Entry 9F5W (electron microscopy, 7.50 A resolution (low resolution: residue-level contacts below are approximate; hydrogen-bond / salt-bridge calls are withheld)); this record covers chains D and G of the 6 polymer chains in the assembly.

[Chain D]
Protein: Condensin-2 complex subunit D3
Organism: Homo sapiens
UniProt: P42695 (CNDD3_HUMAN); residue numbers follow UniProt; this construct covers 1-1498
Sequence (1498 residues; each row starts with the number of its first residue):
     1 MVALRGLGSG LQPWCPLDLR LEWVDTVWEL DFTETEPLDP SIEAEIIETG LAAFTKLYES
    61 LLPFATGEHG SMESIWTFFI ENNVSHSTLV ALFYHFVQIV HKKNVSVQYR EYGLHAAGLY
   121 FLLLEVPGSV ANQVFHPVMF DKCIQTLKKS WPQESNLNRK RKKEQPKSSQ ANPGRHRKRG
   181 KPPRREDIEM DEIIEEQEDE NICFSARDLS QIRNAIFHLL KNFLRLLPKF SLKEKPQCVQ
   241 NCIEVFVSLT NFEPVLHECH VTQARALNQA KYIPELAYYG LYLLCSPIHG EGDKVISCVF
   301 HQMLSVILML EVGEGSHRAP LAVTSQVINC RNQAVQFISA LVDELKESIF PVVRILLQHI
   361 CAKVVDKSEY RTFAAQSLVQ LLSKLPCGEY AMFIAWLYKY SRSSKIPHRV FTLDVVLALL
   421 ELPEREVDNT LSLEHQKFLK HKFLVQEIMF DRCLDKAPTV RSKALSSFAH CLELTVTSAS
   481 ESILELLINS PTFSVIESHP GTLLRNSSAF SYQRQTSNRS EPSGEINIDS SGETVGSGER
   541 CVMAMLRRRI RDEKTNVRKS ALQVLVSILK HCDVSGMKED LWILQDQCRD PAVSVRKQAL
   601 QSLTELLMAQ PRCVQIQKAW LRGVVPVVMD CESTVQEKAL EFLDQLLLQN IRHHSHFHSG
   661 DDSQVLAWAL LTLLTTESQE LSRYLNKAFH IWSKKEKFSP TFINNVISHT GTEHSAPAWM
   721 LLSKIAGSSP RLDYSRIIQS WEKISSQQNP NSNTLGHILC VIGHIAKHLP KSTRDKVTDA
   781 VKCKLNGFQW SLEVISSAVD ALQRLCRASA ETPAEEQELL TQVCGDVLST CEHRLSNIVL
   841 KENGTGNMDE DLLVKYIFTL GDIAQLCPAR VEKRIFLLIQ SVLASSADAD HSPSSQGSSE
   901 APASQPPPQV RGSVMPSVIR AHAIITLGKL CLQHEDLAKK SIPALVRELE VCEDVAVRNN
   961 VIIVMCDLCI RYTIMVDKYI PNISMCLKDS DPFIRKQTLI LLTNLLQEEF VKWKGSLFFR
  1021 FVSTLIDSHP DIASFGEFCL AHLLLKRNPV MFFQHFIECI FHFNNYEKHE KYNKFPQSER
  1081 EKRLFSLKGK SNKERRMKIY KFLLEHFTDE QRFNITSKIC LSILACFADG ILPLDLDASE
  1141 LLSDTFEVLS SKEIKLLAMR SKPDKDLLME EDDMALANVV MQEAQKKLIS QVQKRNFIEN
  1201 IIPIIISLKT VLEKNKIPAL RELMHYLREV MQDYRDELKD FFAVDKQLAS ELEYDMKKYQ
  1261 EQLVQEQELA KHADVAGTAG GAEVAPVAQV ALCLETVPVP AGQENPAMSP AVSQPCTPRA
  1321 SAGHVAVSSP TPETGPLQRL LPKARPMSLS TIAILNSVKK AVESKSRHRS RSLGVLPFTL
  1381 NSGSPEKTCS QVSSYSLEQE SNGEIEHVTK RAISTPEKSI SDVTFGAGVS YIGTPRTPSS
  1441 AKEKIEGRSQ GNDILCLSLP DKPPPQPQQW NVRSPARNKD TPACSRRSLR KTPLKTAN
Not modelled in the structure: 1, 154-206, 493-539, 888-916, 1161-1177, 1261-1498
Cystine bridges: Cys238-Cys242

[Chain G]
Protein: Condensin-2 complex subunit G2
Organism: Homo sapiens
UniProt: Q86XI2 (CNDG2_HUMAN); residue numbers follow UniProt; this construct covers 1-1143
Sequence (1143 residues; row label = number of the first residue in the row):
     1 MEKRETFVQA VSKELVGEFL QFVQLDKEAS DPFSLNELLD ELSRKQKEEL WQRLKNLLTD
    61 VLLESPVDGW QVVEAQGEDN METEHGSKMR KSIEIIYAIT SVILASVSVI NESENYEALL
   121 ECVIILNGIL YALPESERKL QSSIQDLCVT WWEKGLPAKE DTGKTAFVML LRRSLETKTG
   181 ADVCRLWRIH QALYCFDYDL EESGEIKDML LECFININYI KKEEGRRFLS CLFNWNINFI
   241 KMIHGTIKNQ LQGLQKSLMV YIAEIYFRAW KKASGKILEA IENDCIQDFM FHGIHLPRRS
   301 PVHSKVREVL SYFHHQKKVR QGVEEMLYRL YKPILWRGLK ARNSEVRSNA ALLFVEAFPI
   361 RDPNLHAIEM DSEIQKQFEE LYSLLEDPYP MVRSTGILGV CKITSKYWEM MPPTILIDLL
   421 KKVTGELAFD TSSADVRCSV FKCLPMILDN KLSHPLLEQL LPALRYSLHD NSEKVRVAFV
   481 DMLLKIKAVR AAKFWKICPM EHILVRLETD SRPVSRRLVS LIFNSFLPVN QPEEVWCERC
   541 VTLVQMNHAA ARRFYQYAHE HTACTNIAKL IHVIRHCLNA CIQRAVREPP EDEEEEDGRE
   601 KENVTVLDKT LSVNDVACMA GLLEIIVILW KSIDRSMENN KEAKLYTINK FASVLPEYLK
   661 VFKDDRCKIP LFMLMSFMPA SAVPPFSCGV ISTLRSREEG AVDKSYCTLL DCLCSWGQVG
   721 HILELVDNWL PTEHAQAKSN TASKGRVQIH DTRPVKPELA LVYIEYLLTH PKNRECLLSA
   781 PRKKLNHLLK ALETSKADLE SLLQTPGGKP RGFSEAAAPR AFGLHCRLSI HLQHKFCSEG
   841 KVYLSMLEDT GFWLESKILS FIQDQEEDYL KLHRVIYQQI IQTYLTVCKD VVMVGLGDHQ
   901 FQMQLLQRSL GIMQTVKGFF YVSLLLDILK EITGSSLIQK TDSDEEVAML LDTVQKVFQK
   961 MLECIARSFR KQPEEGLRLL YSVQRPLHEF ITAVQSRHTD TPVHRGVLST LIAGPVVEIS
  1021 HQLRKVSDVE ELTPPEHLSD LPPFSRCLIG IIIKSSNVVR SFLDELKACV ASNDIEGIVC
  1081 LTAAVHIILV INAGKHKSSK VREVAATVHR KLKTFMEITL EEDSIERFLY ESSSRTLGEL
  1141 LNS
Not modelled in the structure: 1-169, 577-611, 638-1143
Cystine bridges: Cys401-Cys443
Curated features (UniProtKB/Swiss-Prot):
  - modified residue: Ser30 (Phosphoserine), Thr805 (Phosphothreonine), Thr1119 (Phosphothreonine)
  - natural variant: Lys609 (K609E: In 3KS), Thr693 (T693M: In 3KS), Thr850 (T850P: In 3KS)

[Chain D / chain G interface]
Residue-residue contacts (14):
  Glu1213(D) with Lys340(G)
  Lys1216(D) with Lys340(G); Ala341(G); Arg342(G); Arg347(G)
  Ile1217(D) with Arg342(G)
  Pro1218(D) with Arg342(G)
  Leu1220(D) with Arg342(G)
  Gln1247(D) with Trp336(G)
  Ser1250(D) with Lys332(G); Pro333(G)
  Glu1251(D) with Pro333(G)
  Tyr1254(D) with Phe291(G)
  Lys1258(D) with Phe291(G)
Also at the interface, not in a pair above, chain G (9 interface residues in all): Ile334

[Summary]
The interface between chain D and chain G involves 10 residues on one side and 9 on the other.
Chain D is Condensin-2 complex subunit D3 and chain G is Condensin-2 complex subunit G2, both from Homo
sapiens; the structure, Human condensin II - M18BP1 complex, was determined by electron microscopy.
